PDB entry 4FS1 | X-ray diffraction, 2.50 A resolution | chains B and A of the 3 polymer chains in the assembly

== Chain B ==
Molecule: 18-nt DNA strand
Sequence (18 nucleotides; row label = number of the first residue in the row; numbers below 1 keep their minus sign (DT-4 is residue -4)):
    -4 TCTXGGGTCC TAGGACCC
Disordered / not traced: -4 to 6
Modified positions: EFG (1-(2-deoxy-2-fluoro-5-O-phosphono-beta-D-arabinofuranosyl)-1H-imidazo[2,1-b]purin-4(5H)-one) at position -1; DOC (2',3'-dideoxycytidine-5'-monophosphate) at position 13
Bound ions: Mg2+: DC12 (shared with Lys237(A), Ile239(A), Ile242(A) of chain A)

== Chain A ==
Name: DNA polymerase iota
Source organism: Homo sapiens
Notes: EC 2.7.7.7
Reference sequence: Q9UNA4 (POLI_HUMAN); residues 1-420 here correspond to UniProt positions 26-445 (UniProt number = residue number + 25)
Sequence (420 residues; each row starts with the number of its first residue):
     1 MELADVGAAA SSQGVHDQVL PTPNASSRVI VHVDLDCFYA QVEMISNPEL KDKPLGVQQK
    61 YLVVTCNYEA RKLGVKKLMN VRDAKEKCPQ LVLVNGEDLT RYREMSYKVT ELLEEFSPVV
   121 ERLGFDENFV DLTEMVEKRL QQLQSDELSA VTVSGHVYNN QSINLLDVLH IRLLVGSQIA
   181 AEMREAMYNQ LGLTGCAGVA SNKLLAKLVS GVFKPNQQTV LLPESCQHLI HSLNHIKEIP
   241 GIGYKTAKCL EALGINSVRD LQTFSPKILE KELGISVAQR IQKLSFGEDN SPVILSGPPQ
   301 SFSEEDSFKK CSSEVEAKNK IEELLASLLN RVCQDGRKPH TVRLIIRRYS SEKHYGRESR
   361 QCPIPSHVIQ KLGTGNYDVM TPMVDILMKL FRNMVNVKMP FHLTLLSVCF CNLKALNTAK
Disordered / not traced: 1-25, 371-376, 415-420
Bound ions: Mg2+ site 1: Asp34, Leu35, Asp126 (together with dTTP); Mg2+ site 2 near Gly124 (its only coordinating residue here); Na+: Ser154, His156; Mg2+ site 3: Lys237, Ile239, Ile242 (shared with DC12(B) of chain B)
Ligand contacts: dTTP (TTP): Asp34, Leu35, Asp36, Cys37, Phe38, Tyr39, Val64, Thr65, Tyr68, Arg71, Lys77, Leu78, Asp126, Glu127, Lys214
Swiss-Prot annotation at these positions:
  - active site: Glu127 (Proton acceptor)
  - binding site (Mg(2+)): Asp34, Leu35, Asp126
  - binding site (Mn(2+)): Asp34, Leu35, Asp126
  - binding site (a 2'-deoxyribonucleoside 5'-triphosphate): Tyr39, Arg71
Reported in the primary citation:
  - binding site for the 18-nt DNA strand: Gln59, Leu62, Val64

== Interface between chain B and chain A ==
Contacting residue pairs - 20 pairs, chain B then chain A:
  DA7(B) - Ser359(A)  sugar contact
  DA7(B) - Arg360(A)  salt bridge to the phosphate
  DA7(B) - Gln361(A)  hydrogen bond to the phosphate
  DG8(B) - Glu358(A)  phosphate contact
  DG8(B) - Ser359(A)  hydrogen bond to the phosphate
  DG8(B) - Arg360(A)  salt bridge to the phosphate
  DA10(B) - Thr246(A)  phosphate contact
  DC11(B) - Gly241(A)  phosphate contact
  DC11(B) - Gly243(A)  hydrogen bond to the phosphate
  DC11(B) - Tyr244(A)  hydrogen bond to the phosphate
  DC11(B) - Lys245(A)  hydrogen bond to the phosphate
  DC11(B) - Thr246(A)  hydrogen bond to the phosphate
  DC12(B) - Ile239(A)  phosphate contact
  DC12(B) - Pro240(A)  phosphate contact
  DC12(B) - Gly241(A)  hydrogen bond to the phosphate
  DC12(B) - Ile242(A)  phosphate contact
  DC12(B) - Gly243(A)  phosphate contact
  DOC_13(B) - Asp126(A)  sugar contact
  DOC_13(B) - Glu127(A)  sugar contact
  DOC_13(B) - Lys207(A)  salt bridge to the phosphate
Other interface residues (no listed pair), chain A (19 interface residues in all): Leu123, Gly124, Arg343, Arg357

== Summary ==
Chain B and chain A form an interface of 6 and 19 residues respectively, with 7 hydrogen bonds and 3 salt
bridges. Polar contacts include DA7(B)-Gln361(A), DG8(B)-Ser359(A) and DC11(B)-Gly243(A). Chain A binds dTTP.
From the paper: a binding site for the 18-nt DNA strand at Gln59(A), Leu62(A) and Val64(A).
Chain B is an 18-nt DNA strand and chain A is DNA polymerase iota (Homo sapiens); the structure, Base pairing
mechanism of N2,3-ethenoguanine with dTTP by human polymerase iota, was determined by X-ray diffraction (same
publication as 4FS2).
